6PYQ - chains A and F of the 6 polymer chains in the assembly; structure by X-ray diffraction, 1.79 A resolution.

# Chain A
Protein: Fusion glycoprotein F1
Reference sequence: Q84193 (Q84193_9MONO); residues 139-189 here = UniProt positions 139-189
Chain sequence (53 residues; row label = number of the first residue in the row):
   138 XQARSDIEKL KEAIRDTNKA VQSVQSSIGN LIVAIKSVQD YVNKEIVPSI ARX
Disordered / not traced: 138, 190
Construct notes: acetylation (138); amidation (190)
Modified / non-standard residues: ACE (acetyl group) at position 138; NH2 (amino group) at position 190

# Chain F
Protein: synthetic peptide derived from Fusion glycoprotein F1
Reference sequence: P06828 (FUS_PI3H4); residues 449-484 here = UniProt positions 449-484
Chain sequence (38 residues; numbered 448 to 485; the number before each row is that of its first residue):
   448 XVALDPIDIS IVLNKIKSQL EESKEWIRRS NKILDSIX
Disordered / not traced: 448-451, 485
Construct notes: acetylation (448); engineered mutation Val-459 (Glu in P06828), Ile-463 (Ala in P06828), Gln-466 (Asp in P06828), Lys-479 (Gln in P06828), Ile-480 (Lys in P06828); amidation (485)
Modified / non-standard residues: ACE (acetyl group) at position 448; Asp-455 (3-aminopentanedioic acid; B3D); NH2 (amino group) at position 485

# How chain A and chain F interact
Contacting residue pairs - 33 pairs, chain A then chain F:
  Asp-143(A) / Ile-484(F)
  Lys-146(A) / Ile-480(F)
  Lys-146(A) / Ser-483(F)
  Lys-146(A) / Ile-484(F)
  Leu-147(A) / Ile-484(F)  hydrophobic
  Glu-149(A) / Ile-480(F)
  Ala-150(A) / Ser-477(F)  hydrogen bond (backbone-side chain)
  Ala-150(A) / Ile-480(F)  hydrophobic
  Ala-150(A) / Leu-481(F)  hydrophobic
  Asp-153(A) / Trp-473(F)
  Asp-153(A) / Arg-476(F)
  Asp-153(A) / Ser-477(F)
  Asp-153(A) / Ile-480(F)
  Thr-154(A) / Ser-477(F)  hydrogen bond
  Lys-156(A) / Trp-473(F)
  Ala-157(A) / Ser-470(F)  hydrogen bond (backbone-side chain)
  Ala-157(A) / Trp-473(F)
  Ala-157(A) / Ile-474(F)  hydrophobic
  Ser-160(A) / Gln-466(F)
  Ser-160(A) / Glu-469(F)
  Ser-160(A) / Ser-470(F)
  Val-161(A) / Ser-470(F)
  Ser-163(A) / Gln-466(F)  hydrogen bond
  Ser-164(A) / Ile-463(F)  hydrogen bond (side chain-backbone)
  Ser-164(A) / Gln-466(F)  hydrogen bond (backbone-side chain)
  Ser-164(A) / Leu-467(F)
  Asn-167(A) / Val-459(F)
  Asn-167(A) / Lys-462(F)
  Asn-167(A) / Ile-463(F)
  Asn-167(A) / Gln-466(F)  hydrogen bond
  Leu-168(A) / Ile-463(F)  hydrophobic
  Val-170(A) / Val-459(F)  hydrophobic
  Ala-171(A) / Val-459(F)  hydrophobic
Also at the interface, not in a pair above, chain F (16 interface residues in all): Leu-460

# In short
17 residues of chain A and 16 residues of chain F are in contact, with 7 hydrogen bonds. Polar contacts
include Ala-150(A)/Ser-477(F), Thr-154(A)/Ser-477(F) and Ala-157(A)/Ser-470(F).
Here chain A is Fusion glycoprotein F1 and chain F is synthetic peptide derived from Fusion glycoprotein F1.
Entry 6PYQ (Assembly of VIQKI D455(beta-L-homoaspartic acid)with human parainfluenza virus type 3 (HPIV3)
fusion glycoprotein N-terminal heptad repeat ...) was determined by X-ray diffraction (same publication as
6V3V, 6VAS, 6PZ6 and 6PRL).
